7MFI - chains A and B; structure by X-ray diffraction, 2.81 A resolution.

Chain A (and B):
Protein: Sigma intracellular receptor 2
Organism: Bos taurus
Notes: chain B of this document is another copy of the same molecule, construct and numbering; everything in this record applies to it too
UniProt: Q3MHW7 (SGMR2_BOVIN); residues 1-168 here = UniProt positions 1-168
Amino-acid sequence (174 residues; numbered -5 to 168; the number before each row is that of its first residue; numbers below 1 keep their minus sign (Gly-5 is residue -5)):
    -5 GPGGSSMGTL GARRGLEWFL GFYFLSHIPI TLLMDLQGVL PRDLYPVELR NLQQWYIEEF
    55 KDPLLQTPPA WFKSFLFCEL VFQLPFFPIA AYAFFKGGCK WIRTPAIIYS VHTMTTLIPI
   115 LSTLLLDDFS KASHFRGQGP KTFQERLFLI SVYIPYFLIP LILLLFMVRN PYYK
Not modelled in the structure: -5 to 3, 126 (chain B: -5 to 3, 168)
Construct notes: expression tag (-5 to 0)
Curated features (UniProtKB/Swiss-Prot):
  - binding site (cholesterol): Val75, Gln77
  - site: Asp56 (Likely important for receptor folding), Tyr150 (Important for 20(S)-OHC binding and stereoselectivity)
From the paper describing this entry:
  - binding site for cholesterol: Gln77, Thr110
  - binding site for cholesterol: Trp49, Tyr50 (from molecular simulation)

Chain A / chain B interface:
Contacting residue pairs (34):
  Ala64(A) - Thr117(B)
  Trp65(A) - Trp65(B)
  Trp65(A) - Pro113(B)  hydrophobic
  Trp65(A) - Thr117(B)
  Ser68(A) - Ile112(B)
  Ser68(A) - Pro113(B)
  Ser68(A) - Ser116(B)
  Phe69(A) - Phe69(B)  hydrophobic
  Phe69(A) - Thr109(B)
  Phe69(A) - Pro113(B)
  Cys72(A) - Ile112(B)  hydrophobic
  Arg97(A) - Arg97(B)
  Arg97(A) - Thr98(B)  hydrogen bond
  Thr98(A) - Arg97(B)  hydrogen bond
  Ile102(A) - Ile101(B)  hydrophobic
  Ile102(A) - Val105(B)
  Ile102(A) - Leu158(B)  hydrophobic
  Val105(A) - Ile102(B)
  Val105(A) - His106(B)
  His106(A) - Val105(B)
  His106(A) - Thr109(B)  hydrogen bond
  Thr109(A) - Phe69(B)
  Thr109(A) - His106(B)  hydrogen bond
  Thr109(A) - Thr109(B)
  Thr109(A) - Thr110(B)
  Thr110(A) - Thr109(B)
  Ile112(A) - Cys72(B)  hydrophobic
  Pro113(A) - Trp65(B)  hydrophobic
  Pro113(A) - Ser68(B)
  Pro113(A) - Phe69(B)  hydrophobic
  Ser116(A) - Ser68(B)
  Thr117(A) - Ala64(B)
  Thr117(A) - Trp65(B)
  His128(A) - His128(B)
Other interface residues (no listed pair), chain A (21 interface residues in all): Ile101, Asp121, Leu158, Val162
Other interface residues (no listed pair), chain B (21 interface residues in all): Asp121, Val162

Summary:
Chain A and chain B each contribute 21 residues to their interface; the contacts include 4 hydrogen bonds.
Polar contacts include Arg97(A)-Thr98(B) and His106(A)-Thr109(B). From UniProt: cholesterol-binding residues
Val75(A) and Gln77(A) on chain A. From the paper: a binding site for cholesterol at Gln77(A), Thr110(A) and
Trp49(A) among others.
Both chains are Sigma intracellular receptor 2 (Bos taurus). Entry 7MFI (Bovine sigma-2 receptor bound to
cholesterol) was determined by X-ray diffraction (same publication as 7M93, 7M94 and 7M96).
